PDB entry 3AVM | X-ray diffraction, 1.88 A resolution | chains B and F of the 4 polymer chains in the assembly

Chain B:
Protein: Integrase
Organism: Human immunodeficiency virus type 1
Notes: fragment: CCD domain
UniProt: P12497 (POL_HV1N5); residues 50-212 here correspond to UniProt positions 1197-1359 (UniProt number = residue number + 1147)
Amino-acid sequence (183 residues; row label = number of the first residue in the row):
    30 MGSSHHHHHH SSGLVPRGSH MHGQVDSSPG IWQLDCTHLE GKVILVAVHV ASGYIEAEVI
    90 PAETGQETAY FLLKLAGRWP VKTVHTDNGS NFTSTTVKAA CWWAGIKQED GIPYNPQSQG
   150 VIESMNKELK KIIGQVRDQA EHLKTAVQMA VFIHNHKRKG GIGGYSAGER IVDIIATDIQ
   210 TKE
Disordered / not traced: 30-56, 189-192, 210-212
Differences from the reference sequence: expression tag (30-49); engineered mutation Ser56 (Cys1203 in P12497), Asp139 (Phe1286 in P12497), His185 (Phe1332 in P12497)
UniProt features mapped onto this chain:
  - binding site (Mg(2+)): Asp64, Asp116, Glu152

Chain F:
Protein: LEDGF peptide
Amino-acid sequence (8 residues; row label = number of the first residue in the row):
     1 SRKIDNLD
Covalent attachments: covalent link Ser1-Asp8

Interface between chain B and chain F:
Pairs across the interface - 8 pairs, chain B then chain F:
  Gln95(B) - Asp5(F)  hydrogen bond (side chain-backbone)
  Gln95(B) - Asn6(F)
  Thr124(B) - Leu7(F)
  Thr125(B) - Ile4(F)
  Thr125(B) - Leu7(F)
  Ala128(B) - Ile4(F)
  Trp131(B) - Ile4(F)  hydrophobic
  Trp132(B) - Ile4(F)

In short:
Chain B and chain F form an interface of 6 and 4 residues respectively; the contacts include 1 hydrogen bond.
The hydrogen-bonded pair is Gln95(B)-Asp5(F). Curated annotation (UniProt) lists 3 Mg2+-binding residues on
chain B.
Here chain B is Integrase (Human immunodeficiency virus type 1) and chain F is LEDGF peptide. Entry 3AVM
(Crystal structures of novel allosteric peptide inhibitors of HIV integrase in the LEDGF binding site) was
determined by X-ray diffraction together with 3AV9, 3AVA, 3AVB, 3AVC, 3AVF, 3AVG and 6 further entries from
the same study.
